PDB entry 8QV3 | electron microscopy, 8.20 A resolution (very low resolution: no residue pairs are listed; an interface is given only as per-side residue counts) | chains E and Sd of the 12 polymer chains in the assembly

[Chain E]
Molecule: Spindle pole body component
From: Saccharomyces cerevisiae
UniProt: A0A8H4C290 (A0A8H4C290_YEASX); residue numbers follow UniProt; this construct covers 1-823
Amino-acid sequence (823 residues; each row starts with the number of its first residue):
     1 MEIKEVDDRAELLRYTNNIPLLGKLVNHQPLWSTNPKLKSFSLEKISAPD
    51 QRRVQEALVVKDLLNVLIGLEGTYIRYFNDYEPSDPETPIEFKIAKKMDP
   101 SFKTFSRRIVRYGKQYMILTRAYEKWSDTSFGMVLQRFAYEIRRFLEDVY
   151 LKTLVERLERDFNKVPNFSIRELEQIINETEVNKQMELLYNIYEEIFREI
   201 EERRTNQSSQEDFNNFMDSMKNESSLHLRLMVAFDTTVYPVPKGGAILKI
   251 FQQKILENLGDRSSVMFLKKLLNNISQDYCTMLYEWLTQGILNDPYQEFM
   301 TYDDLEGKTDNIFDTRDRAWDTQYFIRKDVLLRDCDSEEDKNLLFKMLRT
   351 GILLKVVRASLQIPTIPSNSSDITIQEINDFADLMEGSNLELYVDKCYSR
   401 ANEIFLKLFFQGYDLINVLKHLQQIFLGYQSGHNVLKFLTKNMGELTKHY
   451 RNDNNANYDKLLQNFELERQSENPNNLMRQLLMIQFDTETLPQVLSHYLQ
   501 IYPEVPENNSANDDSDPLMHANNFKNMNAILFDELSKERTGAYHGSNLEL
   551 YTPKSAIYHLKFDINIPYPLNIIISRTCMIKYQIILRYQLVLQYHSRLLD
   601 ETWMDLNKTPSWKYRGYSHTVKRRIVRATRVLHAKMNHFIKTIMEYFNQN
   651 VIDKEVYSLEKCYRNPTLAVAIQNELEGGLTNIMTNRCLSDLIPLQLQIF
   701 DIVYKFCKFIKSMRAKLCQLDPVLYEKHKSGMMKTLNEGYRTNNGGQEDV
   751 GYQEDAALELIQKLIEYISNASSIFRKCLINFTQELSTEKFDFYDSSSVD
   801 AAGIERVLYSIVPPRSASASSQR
Not modelled in the structure: 211-221, 307-317, 504-555, 723-752, 792-800, 815-823

[Chain Sd]
Molecule: Spindle pole body component 110
From: Saccharomyces cerevisiae
UniProt: A0A8H8UNQ3 (A0A8H8UNQ3_YEASX); residues 1-944 here = UniProt positions 1-944
Amino-acid sequence (944 residues; each row starts with the number of its first residue):
     1 MDEASHLPNGSLKNMEFTPVGFIKSKRNTTQTQVVSPTKVPNANNGDENE
    51 GPVKKRQRRSIDDTIDSTRLFSEASQFDDSFPEIKANIPPSPRSGNVDKS
   101 RKRNLIDDLKKDVPMSQPLKEQEVREHQMKKERFDRALESKLLGKRHITY
   151 ANSDISNKELYINEIKSLKHEIKELRKEKNDTLNNYDTLEEETDDLKNRL
   201 QALEKELDAKNKIVNSRKVDDHSGCIEEREQMERKLAELERKLKTVKDQV
   251 LELENNSDVQSLKLRSKEDELKNLMNELNELKSNAEEKDTQLEFKKNELR
   301 KRTNELNELKIKSDEMDLQLKQKQNESKRLKDELNELETKFSENGSQSSA
   351 KENELKMLKNKIAELEEEISTKNSQLIAKEGKLASLMAQLTQLESKLNQR
   401 DSQLGSREEELKKTNDKLQKDIRIAREETVSKDERIIDLQKKVKQLENDL
   451 FVIKKTHSESKTITDNELESKDKLIKILENDLKVAQEKYSKMEKELKERE
   501 FNYKISESKLEDEKTTLNEKISNLAAENSQLKNKIEDNSTATHHMKENYE
   551 KQLESLRKDIEEYKESAKDSEDKIEELKIRIAENSAKVSEKRSKDIKQKD
   601 EQISDLTQNLKLQEDEISSLKSIIDRYKKDFNQLKSEQSNIQHDLNLQIL
   651 NLENKLIESEDELKSLRDSQKIEIENWKRKYNNLSLENDRLLTEKESASD
   701 KEREISILNRKLDEMDKEKWNLQESKEKYKRELQKVITANDRLRREKEEL
   751 NENSNNIRIMEDKMTRIKKNYLSEITSLQEENRRLEERLILNERRKDNDS
   801 TMQLNDIISYYKLKYHSEVRHNNDLKVINDYLNKVLALGTRRLRLDTRKG
   851 EHSLNISLPDDDELDRDYYNSHVYTRYHDYEYPLRFNLNRRGPYFERRLS
   901 FKTVALLVLACVRMKRIAFYRRSDDNRLRILRDRIESSSGRISW
Not modelled in the structure: 1-111, 207-944

[How chain E and chain Sd interact]
At this resolution (8 A) residue pairs are not listed: 45 residues of chain E and 37 of chain Sd lie at the interface.

[Summary]
45 residues of chain E face 37 of chain Sd across their interface.
Chain E is Spindle pole body component and chain Sd is Spindle pole body component 110, both from
Saccharomyces cerevisiae; the structure, Structure of the y-Tubulin Small Complex (yTuSC) as part of the
native y-Tubulin Ring Complex (yTuRC) ..., was determined by electron microscopy (same publication as 8QV0,
8QV2 and 8QRY).
